8R7R - chains A and F of the 12 polymer chains in the assembly; structure by electron microscopy, 2.97 A resolution.

Chain A (and F):
Name: Gap junction delta-2 protein
From: Homo sapiens
Notes: chain F of this document is another copy of the same molecule, construct and numbering; everything in this record applies to it too
Reference sequence: Q9UKL4 (CXD2_HUMAN); numbering as in UniProt (aligned over 1-321)
Chain sequence (330 residues; each row starts with the number of its first residue):
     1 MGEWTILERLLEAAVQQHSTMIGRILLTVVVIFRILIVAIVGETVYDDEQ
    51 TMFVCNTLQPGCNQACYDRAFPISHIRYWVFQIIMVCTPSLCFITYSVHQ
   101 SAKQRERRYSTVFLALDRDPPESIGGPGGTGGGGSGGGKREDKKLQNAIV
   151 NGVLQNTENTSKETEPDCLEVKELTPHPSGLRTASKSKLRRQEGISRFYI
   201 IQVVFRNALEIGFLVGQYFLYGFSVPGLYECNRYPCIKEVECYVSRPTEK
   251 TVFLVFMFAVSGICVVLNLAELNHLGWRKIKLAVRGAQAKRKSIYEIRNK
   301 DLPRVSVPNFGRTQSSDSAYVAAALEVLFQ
Not modelled in the structure: 1-18, 103-193, 283-330
Cystine bridges: Cys55-Cys242, Cys62-Cys236, Cys66-Cys231
Differences from the reference sequence: expression tag (322-330)
Ligand contacts: Quinidine (QDN): Val38, Ala39, Glu43, Ile76, Val80
From the paper describing this entry:
  - binding site for Quinidine: Glu43

Interface between chain A and chain F:
Residue-residue contacts - 38 pairs, chain A then chain F:
  Met21(A) with Tyr96(F), hydrophobic; His99(F), hydrogen bond; Gln100(F)
  Ile25(A) with Cys92(F), hydrophobic; Thr95(F); Tyr96(F), hydrophobic
  Leu26(A) with Cys92(F), hydrophobic
  Val29(A) with Cys92(F), hydrophobic
  Phe33(A) with Phe81(F), hydrophobic; Ile84(F), hydrophobic
  Ile40(A) with Val80(F), hydrophobic
  Val41(A) with Arg77(F)
  Thr44(A) with Glu43(F); Arg77(F)
  Val45(A) with Arg77(F)
  Asp48(A) with Gln50(F)
  Met52(A) with Gln50(F); Gln64(F), hydrogen bond (backbone-side chain)
  Val54(A) with Gln64(F)
  Asn56(A) with Pro60(F)
  Leu228(A) with Tyr234(F), hydrophobic
  Glu241(A) with Tyr234(F), hydrogen bond
  Tyr243(A) with Pro60(F); Gly61(F); Pro235(F), hydrophobic
  Val244(A) with Gln64(F)
  Ser245(A) with Gln50(F), hydrogen bond
  Arg246(A) with Glu49(F), salt bridge; Gln50(F), hydrogen bond; Tyr67(F); Asp68(F); Arg77(F)
  Pro247(A) with Asp68(F)
  Thr248(A) with Asp68(F), hydrogen bond
  Glu249(A) with Pro72(F); Ser74(F), hydrogen bond (side chain-backbone); Arg77(F), salt bridge
  Phe256(A) with Phe81(F), hydrophobic
Interface residues without a listed pair, chain A (26 interface residues in all): Ile32, Ile37, Val252
Interface residues without a listed pair, chain F (27 interface residues in all): Thr51, Gln59, Ile73, Met85, Thr88, Leu91

In short:
26 residues of chain A and 27 residues of chain F are in contact; the contacts include 7 hydrogen bonds and 2
salt bridges. Polar pairs include Arg246(A)-Glu49(F), Glu249(A)-Arg77(F) and Met21(A)-His99(F). Chain A binds
Quinidine. The paper reports a binding site for Quinidine at Glu43(A).
Chain A and chain F are both Gap junction delta-2 protein (Homo sapiens); the structure, human connexin36 gap
junction channel in complex with quinidine, was determined by electron microscopy (same publication as 8QOJ,
8R7P and 8R7Q).
